Entry 7L82 (X-ray diffraction, 1.40 A resolution); this record covers chain AAA.

Chain AAA:
Molecule: Putative acetyl transferase protein
From: Psychrobacter cryohalolentis (strain ATCC BAA-1226 / DSM 17306 / VKM B-2378 / K5)
Reference sequence: Q1QD33 (Q1QD33_PSYCK); residues 1-219 here = UniProt positions 1-219
Chain sequence (223 residues; each row starts with the number of its first residue; numbers below 1 keep their minus sign (Gly-3 is residue -3)):
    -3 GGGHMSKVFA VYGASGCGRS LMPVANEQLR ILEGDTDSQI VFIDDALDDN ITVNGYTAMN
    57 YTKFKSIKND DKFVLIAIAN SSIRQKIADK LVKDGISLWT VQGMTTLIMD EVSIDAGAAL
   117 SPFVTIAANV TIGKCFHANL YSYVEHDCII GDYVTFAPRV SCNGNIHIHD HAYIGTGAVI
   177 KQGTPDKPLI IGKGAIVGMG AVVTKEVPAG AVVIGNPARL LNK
Not modelled in the structure: -3 to 1, 218-219
Sequence notes: expression tag (-3 to 0)
Residues lining bound ligands: XQD ([(2R,3R,4S,5S,6R)-3-acetamido-5-[[(1S)-1-[2-[3-[[(2R)-4-[[[(2R,3S,4R,5R)-5-(6-aminopurin-9-yl)-4-oxidanyl-3-phosphonooxy-oxolan-2-yl]methoxy-oxidanyl-phosphoryl]oxy-oxidanyl-phosphoryl]oxy-3,3-dimethyl-2-oxidanyl-butanoyl]amino]propanoylamino]ethylsulfanyl]-1-oxidanyl-ethyl]amino]-6-methyl-4-oxidanyl-oxan-2-yl] [[(2R,3S,4R,5R)-5-[2,4-bis(oxidanylidene)pyrimidin-1-yl]-3,4-bis(oxidanyl)oxolan-2-yl]methoxy-oxidanyl-phosphoryl] hydrogen phosphate): Tyr8, Gly9, Ala10, Ser11, Gly12, Cys13, Gly14, Ile39, Asp40, Asp41, Ala42, Ala73, Ile74, Ala75, Ile79, Ile83, Asn135, Glu141, His142, Ala153, Pro154, Asn159, Gly160, Tyr169, Gly171, Thr172, Lys177, Gln178, Ile192, Gly194, Met195, Val198, Thr200, Lys201, Ile210, Gly211, Asn212, Pro213, Leu217
From the paper describing this entry:
  - binding site for XQD: Gly160
  - catalytic residues: Gly160
  - catalytic residues: His142 (citing earlier work)

Summary:
Chain AAA binds compound XQD. From the paper: catalytic residues Gly160 and His142; a binding site for XQD at
Gly160.
Chain AAA is Putative acetyl transferase protein (Psychrobacter cryohalolentis (strain ATCC BAA-1226 / DSM
17306 / VKM B-2378 / K5)); the structure, x-ray structure of the psychrobacter cryohalolentis Pcryo_0637
N-acetyltransferase in the presene of its reaction tetrahedral intermediate, was determined by X-ray
diffraction (same publication as 7L7X, 7L7Y, 7L7Z and 7L81).
